7BGT - chains A and B of the 3 polymer chains in the assembly; structure by X-ray diffraction, 1.93 A resolution.

[Chain A (and B)]
Protein: Gag-Pro-Pol polyprotein
Source organism: Mason-Pfizer monkey virus
Notes: EC 3.6.1.23, 3.4.23.-, 2.7.7.49, 2.7.7.7, 3.1.26.4, 2.7.7.-, 3.1.-.-; chain B of this document is another copy of the same molecule, construct and numbering; everything in this record applies to it too
UniProtKB: P07572 (POL_MPMV); residues 1-114 here correspond to UniProt positions 760-873 (UniProt number = residue number + 759)
Sequence (114 residues; row label = number of the first residue in the row):
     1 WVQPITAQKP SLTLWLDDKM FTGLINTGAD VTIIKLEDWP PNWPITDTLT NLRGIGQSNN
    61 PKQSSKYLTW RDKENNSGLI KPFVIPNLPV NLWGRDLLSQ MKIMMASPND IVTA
Disordered / not traced: 109-114
Construct notes: engineered mutation Ala7 (Cys766 in P07572), Asn26 (Asp785 in P07572), Ala106 (Cys865 in P07572)
Curated features (UniProtKB/Swiss-Prot):
  - site: Ala114 (Cleavage)
Reported in the primary citation:
  - conformationally variable residues (side-chain flip): Asn26
  - binding site for peptidomimetic inhibitor: Asn26, Ala29, Ile55

[Chain A / chain B interface]
Residue-residue contacts - 81 pairs, chain A then chain B:
  Trp1(A) - Met105(B)
  Trp1(A) - Ala106(B)
  Trp1(A) - Ser107(B)  hydrogen bond (backbone-backbone)
  Val2(A) - Met104(B)  hydrophobic
  Val2(A) - Met105(B)
  Val2(A) - Ala106(B)  hydrophobic
  Gln3(A) - Met104(B)
  Gln3(A) - Met105(B)  hydrogen bond (backbone-backbone)
  Pro4(A) - Ile103(B)
  Pro4(A) - Met104(B)  hydrophobic
  Ile5(A) - Thr27(B)
  Ile5(A) - Arg95(B)
  Ile5(A) - Leu98(B)  hydrophobic
  Ile5(A) - Ser99(B)
  Ile5(A) - Ile103(B)  hydrogen bond (backbone-backbone)
  Ile5(A) - Met105(B)  hydrophobic
  Thr6(A) - Arg95(B)  hydrogen bond (backbone-side chain)
  Thr6(A) - Ser99(B)
  Ala7(A) - Arg95(B)  hydrogen bond (backbone-side chain)
  Gln8(A) - Arg95(B)  hydrogen bond (backbone-side chain)
  Lys9(A) - Arg95(B)
  Pro10(A) - Thr27(B)
  Pro10(A) - Arg95(B)
  Pro10(A) - Met105(B)  hydrophobic
  Ile25(A) - Thr27(B)  hydrogen bond (backbone-side chain)
  Ile25(A) - Gly28(B)
  Ile25(A) - Met105(B)  hydrophobic
  Asn26(A) - Asn26(B)  hydrogen bond
  Asn26(A) - Thr27(B)
  Asn26(A) - Gly28(B)
  Thr27(A) - Ile5(B)
  Thr27(A) - Pro10(B)
  Thr27(A) - Ile25(B)  hydrogen bond (side chain-backbone)
  Thr27(A) - Asn26(B)
  Thr27(A) - Thr27(B)  hydrogen bond (side chain-backbone)
  Gly28(A) - Leu24(B)
  Gly28(A) - Asn26(B)  hydrogen bond (backbone-side chain)
  Gly54(A) - Ile55(B)
  Ile55(A) - Leu52(B)
  Ile55(A) - Arg53(B)
  Ile55(A) - Gly54(B)
  Ile55(A) - Ile55(B)  hydrogen bond (backbone-backbone)
  Ile55(A) - Gly56(B)
  Ile55(A) - Ser58(B)
  Gln57(A) - Gly56(B)
  Asn59(A) - Ile55(B)
  Glu74(A) - Ser107(B)
  Leu88(A) - Gly54(B)
  Leu88(A) - Ile55(B)  hydrophobic
  Arg95(A) - Ile5(B)
  Arg95(A) - Thr6(B)  hydrogen bond (side chain-backbone)
  Arg95(A) - Ala7(B)  hydrogen bond (side chain-backbone)
  Arg95(A) - Gln8(B)  hydrogen bond (side chain-backbone)
  Arg95(A) - Lys9(B)
  Arg95(A) - Pro10(B)
  Leu98(A) - Ile5(B)  hydrophobic
  Ser99(A) - Ile5(B)
  Ser99(A) - Thr6(B)
  Lys102(A) - Pro108(B)
  Ile103(A) - Pro4(B)
  Ile103(A) - Ile5(B)  hydrogen bond (backbone-backbone)
  Ile103(A) - Ala106(B)
  Met104(A) - Val2(B)  hydrophobic
  Met104(A) - Gln3(B)
  Met104(A) - Pro4(B)  hydrophobic
  Met104(A) - Met104(B)
  Met104(A) - Met105(B)
  Met104(A) - Ala106(B)  hydrogen bond (backbone-backbone)
  Met105(A) - Trp1(B)
  Met105(A) - Val2(B)
  Met105(A) - Gln3(B)  hydrogen bond (backbone-backbone)
  Met105(A) - Ile25(B)  hydrophobic
  Met105(A) - Met104(B)
  Met105(A) - Met105(B)  hydrophobic
  Ala106(A) - Trp1(B)
  Ala106(A) - Ile103(B)
  Ala106(A) - Met104(B)  hydrogen bond (backbone-backbone)
  Ser107(A) - Trp1(B)  hydrogen bond (backbone-backbone)
  Ser107(A) - Met101(B)  hydrogen bond (side chain-backbone)
  Ser107(A) - Lys102(B)
  Pro108(A) - Lys102(B)
Also at the interface, not in a pair above, chain A (33 interface residues in all): Leu24, Asp30, Met101
Also at the interface, not in a pair above, chain B (34 interface residues in all): Gln57, Glu74

[Summary]
The interface between chain A and chain B involves 33 residues on one side and 34 on the other, with 21
hydrogen bonds. Polar contacts include Thr6(A)-Arg95(B), Ala7(A)-Arg95(B) and Gln8(A)-Arg95(B). From the
paper: a binding site for peptidomimetic inhibitor at Asn26(A), Ala29(A) and Ile55(A); conformational
variability at Asn26(A).
Both chains are Gag-Pro-Pol polyprotein (Mason-Pfizer monkey virus). Entry 7BGT (Mason-Pfizer Monkey Virus
Protease mutant C7A/D26N/C106A in complex with peptidomimetic inhibitor) was determined by X-ray diffraction
together with 7BGU from the same study.
